7DD2 - chains C and A of the 7 polymer chains in the assembly; structure by electron microscopy, 5.60 A resolution (low resolution: residue-level contacts below are approximate; hydrogen-bond / salt-bridge calls are withheld).

Chain C:
Name: Spike glycoprotein
From: Severe acute respiratory syndrome coronavirus 2
Reference sequence: P0DTC2 (SPIKE_SARS2); residues 1-1208 here = UniProt positions 1-1208
Chain sequence (1261 residues; each row starts with the number of its first residue):
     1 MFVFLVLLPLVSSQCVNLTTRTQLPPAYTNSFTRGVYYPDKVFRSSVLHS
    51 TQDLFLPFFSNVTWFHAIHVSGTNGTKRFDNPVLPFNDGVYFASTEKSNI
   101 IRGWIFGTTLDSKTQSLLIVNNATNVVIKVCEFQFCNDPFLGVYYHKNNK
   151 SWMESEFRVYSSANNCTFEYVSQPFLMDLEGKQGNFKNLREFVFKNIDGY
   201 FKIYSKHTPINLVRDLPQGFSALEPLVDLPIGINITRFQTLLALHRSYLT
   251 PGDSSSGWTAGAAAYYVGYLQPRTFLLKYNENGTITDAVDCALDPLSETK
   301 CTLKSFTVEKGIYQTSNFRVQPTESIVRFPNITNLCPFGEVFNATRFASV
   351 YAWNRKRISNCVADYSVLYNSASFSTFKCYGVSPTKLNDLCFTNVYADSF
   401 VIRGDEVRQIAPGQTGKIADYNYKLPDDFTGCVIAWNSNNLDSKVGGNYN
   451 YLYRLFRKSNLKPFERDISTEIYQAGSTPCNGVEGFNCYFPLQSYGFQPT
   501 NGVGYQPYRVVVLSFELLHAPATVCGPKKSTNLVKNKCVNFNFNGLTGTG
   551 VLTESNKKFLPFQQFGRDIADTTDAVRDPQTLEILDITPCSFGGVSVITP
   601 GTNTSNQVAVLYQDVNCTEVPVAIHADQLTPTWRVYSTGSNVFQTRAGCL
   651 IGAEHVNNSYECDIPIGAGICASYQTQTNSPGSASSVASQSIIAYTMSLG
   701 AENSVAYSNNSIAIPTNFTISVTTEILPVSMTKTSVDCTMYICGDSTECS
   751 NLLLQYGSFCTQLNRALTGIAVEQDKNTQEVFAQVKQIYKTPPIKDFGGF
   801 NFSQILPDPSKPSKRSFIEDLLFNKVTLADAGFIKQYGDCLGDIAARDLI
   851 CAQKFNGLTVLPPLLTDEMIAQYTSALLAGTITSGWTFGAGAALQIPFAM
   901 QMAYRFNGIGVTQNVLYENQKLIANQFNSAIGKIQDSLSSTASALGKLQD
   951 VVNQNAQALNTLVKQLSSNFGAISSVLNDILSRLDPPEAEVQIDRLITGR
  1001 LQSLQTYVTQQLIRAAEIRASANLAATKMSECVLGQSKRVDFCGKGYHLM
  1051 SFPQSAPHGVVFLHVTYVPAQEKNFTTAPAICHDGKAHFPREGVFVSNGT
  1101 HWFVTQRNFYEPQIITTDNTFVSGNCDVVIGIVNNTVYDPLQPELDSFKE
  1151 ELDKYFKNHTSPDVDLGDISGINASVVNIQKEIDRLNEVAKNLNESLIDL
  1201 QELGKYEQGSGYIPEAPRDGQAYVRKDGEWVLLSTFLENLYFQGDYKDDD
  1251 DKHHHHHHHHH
Not modelled in the structure: 1-13, 70-76, 248-254, 621-640, 677-688, 812, 828-853, 1148-1261
Disulfide bonds: Cys131-Cys166, Cys291-Cys301, Cys336-Cys361, Cys379-Cys432, Cys480-Cys488, Cys538-Cys590, Cys617-Cys649, Cys662-Cys671, Cys738-Cys760, Cys743-Cys749, Cys1032-Cys1043, Cys1082-Cys1126
Construct notes: engineered mutation Gly682 (Arg in P0DTC2), Ser683 (Arg in P0DTC2), Ser685 (Arg in P0DTC2), Pro986 (Lys in P0DTC2), Pro987 (Val in P0DTC2); expression tag (1209-1261)
Curated features (UniProtKB/Swiss-Prot):
  - region: Asn280 to Cys301 (Putative superantigen), Arg403 to Asp405 (Integrin-binding motif), Asn448 to Phe456 (Immunodominant HLA epitope recognized by the CD8+), Pro681, Ala684 (Putative superantigen), Ser816 to Tyr837 (Fusion peptide 1), Lys835 to Phe855 (Fusion peptide 2), Asp1163 to Glu1202 (Heptad repeat 2)
  - site: Arg815, Ser816 (Cleavage)
  - glycosylation: Asn17 (N-linked (GlcNAc...) (complex) asparagine), Asn61 (N-linked (GlcNAc...) (hybrid) asparagine), Asn74 (N-linked (GlcNAc...) (complex) asparagine), Asn122 (N-linked (GlcNAc...) (hybrid) asparagine), Asn149 (N-linked (GlcNAc...) (complex) asparagine), Asn165 (N-linked (GlcNAc...) (complex) asparagine), Asn234 (N-linked (GlcNAc...) (high mannose) asparagine), Asn282 (N-linked (GlcNAc...) (complex) asparagine), Thr323 (O-linked (GalNAc) threonine), Ser325 (O-linked (HexNAc...) serine), Asn331 (N-linked (GlcNAc...) (complex) asparagine), Asn343 (N-linked (GlcNAc...) (complex) asparagine), Asn603 (N-linked (GlcNAc...) (hybrid) asparagine), Asn616 (N-linked (GlcNAc...) (complex) asparagine), Asn657 (N-linked (GlcNAc...) (complex) asparagine), Thr676 (O-linked (GlcNAc...) threonine), Thr678 (O-linked (GlcNAc...) threonine), Asn709 (N-linked (GlcNAc...) (high mannose) asparagine), Asn717 (N-linked (GlcNAc...) (hybrid) asparagine), Asn801 (N-linked (GlcNAc...) (hybrid) asparagine) and 6 more in UniProt

Chain A:
Name: The heavy chain of 3C1 fab
From: Mus musculus
Notes: antibody fragment or engineered binder
Chain sequence (222 residues; each row starts with the number of its first residue):
     1 EVQLQESGPSLVKPSQTLSLTCSVTGDSITNGYWNWIRKFPGNKLEYMGY
    51 ISYSGSTYYSPSLKSRISITRDTSKNQHYLQLNSVTSEDTATYYCASDYH
   101 GSKYYFDYWGQGTTLTVSSAKTTPPSVYPLAPGSAAQTNSMVTLGCLVKG
   151 YFPEPVTVTWNSGSLSSGVHTFPAVLQSDLYTLSSSVTVPSSTWPSETVT
   201 CNVAHPASSTKVDKKIVPRDCG
Not modelled in the structure: 1
Disulfide bonds: Cys22-Cys95, Cys146-Cys201

Interface between chain C and chain A:
Contacting residue pairs - 12 pairs, chain C then chain A:
  Asp405(C) - Tyr50(A)
  Asp405(C) - Tyr58(A)
  Gln409(C) - Tyr58(A)
  Gln414(C) - Pro61(A)
  Thr415(C) - Lys64(A)
  Gly502(C) - Tyr33(A)
  Val503(C) - Tyr33(A)
  Val503(C) - His100(A)
  Gly504(C) - Tyr33(A)
  Tyr505(C) - Tyr33(A)
  Tyr505(C) - Ser52(A)
  Tyr505(C) - Ser56(A)
Other interface residues (no listed pair), chain C (10 interface residues in all): Glu406, Arg408
Other interface residues (no listed pair), chain A (9 interface residues in all): Asn31

In short:
The interface between chain C and chain A involves 10 residues on one side and 9 on the other.
Chain C is Spike glycoprotein (Severe acute respiratory syndrome coronavirus 2) and chain A is the heavy chain
of 3C1 fab (Mus musculus); the structure, S-3C1-F2 structure, two RBDs are up and one RBD is down, the two up
RBD bind ..., was determined by electron microscopy, deposited together with 7DCC, 7DCX and 7DD8.
